4OCZ - chain A; structure by X-ray diffraction, 2.94 A resolution.

[Chain A]
Molecule: Bifunctional epoxide hydrolase 2
Organism: Homo sapiens
Notes: EC 3.3.2.10, 3.1.3.76
UniProt: P34913 (HYES_HUMAN); numbering as in UniProt (aligned over 1-555)
Sequence (555 residues; each row starts with the number of its first residue):
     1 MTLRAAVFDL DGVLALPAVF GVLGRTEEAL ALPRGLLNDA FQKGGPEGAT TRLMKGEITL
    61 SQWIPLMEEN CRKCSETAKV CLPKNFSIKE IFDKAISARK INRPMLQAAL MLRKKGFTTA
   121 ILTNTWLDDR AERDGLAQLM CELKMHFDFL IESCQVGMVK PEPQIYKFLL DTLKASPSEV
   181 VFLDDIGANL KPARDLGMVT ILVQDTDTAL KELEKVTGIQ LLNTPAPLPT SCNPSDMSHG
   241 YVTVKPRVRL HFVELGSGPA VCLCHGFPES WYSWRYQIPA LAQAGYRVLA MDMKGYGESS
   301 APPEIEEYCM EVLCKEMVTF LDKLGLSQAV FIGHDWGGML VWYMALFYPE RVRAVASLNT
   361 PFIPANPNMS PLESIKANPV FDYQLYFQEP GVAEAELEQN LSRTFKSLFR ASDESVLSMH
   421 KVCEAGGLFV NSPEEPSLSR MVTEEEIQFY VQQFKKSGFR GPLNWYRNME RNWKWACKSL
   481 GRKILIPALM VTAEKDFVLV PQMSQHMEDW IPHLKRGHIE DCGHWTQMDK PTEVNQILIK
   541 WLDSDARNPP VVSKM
Disordered / not traced: 549-555
Bound ions: Mg2+: D9, D11, D185 (together with phosphate ion)
Residues lining bound ligands: 2RU (1-[1-(2-methylpropanoyl)piperidin-4-yl]-3-[4-(trifluoromethyl)phenyl]urea): F267, P268, D335, W336, M339, T360, P361, I363, F381, Y383, Q384, F387, L408, L417, L428, Y466, L499, M503, H524, W525
Curated features (UniProtKB/Swiss-Prot):
  - motif: S553 to M555 (Microbody targeting signal)
  - active site: D335 (Nucleophile), Y466 (Proton donor), H524 (Proton acceptor)
  - binding site (Mg(2+)): D9, D11, D185
  - binding site (phosphate): T123, N124
  - binding site (substrate): Y383
  - modified residue: K43 (N6-acetyllysine), K55 (N6-succinyllysine), K191 (N6-acetyllysine), K215 (N6-acetyllysine), S370 (Phosphoserine), K421 (N6-succinyllysine), K455 (N6-succinyllysine), K554 (N6-succinyllysine)
  - lipidation: C522 (S-(15-deoxy-Delta12,14-prostaglandin J2-9-yl)cysteine)
  - natural variant: K55 (K55R: Decreased phosphatase activity), R103 (R103C: Decreased phosphatase activity), C154 (C154Y: Decreased phosphatase activity), R287 (R287Q: No effect on phosphatase activity), E470 (E470G: No effect on phosphatase activity and epoxyde hydrolase activity)
  - mutagenesis: D9 (D9A: Loss of phosphatase activity), C522 (C522S: Loss of S-(15-deoxy-Delta12,14-prostaglandin J2-9-yl)cysteine-induced inhibition of epoxide hydrolase activity)
Reported in the primary citation:
  - binding site for 2RU: D335 (citing earlier work)

[Summary]
Bound to chain A: compound 2RU. The Mg2+ site is built by D9, D11 and D185. Curated annotation (UniProt) lists
3 active-site residues, 3 Mg2+-binding residues, phosphate-binding residues T123 and N124 and
substrate-binding residue Y383. The paper reports a binding site for 2RU at D335.
Chain A is Bifunctional epoxide hydrolase 2 (Homo sapiens); the structure, Crystal structure of human soluble
epoxide hydrolase complexed with 1-(1-isobutyrylpiperidin-4-yl)-3-(4-(trifluoromethyl)phenyl)urea, was
determined by X-ray diffraction, deposited together with 4OD0.
